PDB entry 7MUS | electron microscopy, 4.60 A resolution (low resolution: residue-level contacts below are approximate; hydrogen-bond / salt-bridge calls are withheld) | chains DG and EG of the 205 polymer chains in the assembly

== Chain DG (and EG) ==
Molecule: IcmE protein
Organism: Legionella pneumophila
Notes: chain EG of this document is another copy of the same molecule, construct and numbering; everything in this record applies to it too
Reference sequence: O53087 (O53087_LEGPN); numbering as in UniProt (aligned over 1-1048)
Amino-acid sequence (1048 residues; numbered 1 to 1048; the number before each row is that of its first residue):
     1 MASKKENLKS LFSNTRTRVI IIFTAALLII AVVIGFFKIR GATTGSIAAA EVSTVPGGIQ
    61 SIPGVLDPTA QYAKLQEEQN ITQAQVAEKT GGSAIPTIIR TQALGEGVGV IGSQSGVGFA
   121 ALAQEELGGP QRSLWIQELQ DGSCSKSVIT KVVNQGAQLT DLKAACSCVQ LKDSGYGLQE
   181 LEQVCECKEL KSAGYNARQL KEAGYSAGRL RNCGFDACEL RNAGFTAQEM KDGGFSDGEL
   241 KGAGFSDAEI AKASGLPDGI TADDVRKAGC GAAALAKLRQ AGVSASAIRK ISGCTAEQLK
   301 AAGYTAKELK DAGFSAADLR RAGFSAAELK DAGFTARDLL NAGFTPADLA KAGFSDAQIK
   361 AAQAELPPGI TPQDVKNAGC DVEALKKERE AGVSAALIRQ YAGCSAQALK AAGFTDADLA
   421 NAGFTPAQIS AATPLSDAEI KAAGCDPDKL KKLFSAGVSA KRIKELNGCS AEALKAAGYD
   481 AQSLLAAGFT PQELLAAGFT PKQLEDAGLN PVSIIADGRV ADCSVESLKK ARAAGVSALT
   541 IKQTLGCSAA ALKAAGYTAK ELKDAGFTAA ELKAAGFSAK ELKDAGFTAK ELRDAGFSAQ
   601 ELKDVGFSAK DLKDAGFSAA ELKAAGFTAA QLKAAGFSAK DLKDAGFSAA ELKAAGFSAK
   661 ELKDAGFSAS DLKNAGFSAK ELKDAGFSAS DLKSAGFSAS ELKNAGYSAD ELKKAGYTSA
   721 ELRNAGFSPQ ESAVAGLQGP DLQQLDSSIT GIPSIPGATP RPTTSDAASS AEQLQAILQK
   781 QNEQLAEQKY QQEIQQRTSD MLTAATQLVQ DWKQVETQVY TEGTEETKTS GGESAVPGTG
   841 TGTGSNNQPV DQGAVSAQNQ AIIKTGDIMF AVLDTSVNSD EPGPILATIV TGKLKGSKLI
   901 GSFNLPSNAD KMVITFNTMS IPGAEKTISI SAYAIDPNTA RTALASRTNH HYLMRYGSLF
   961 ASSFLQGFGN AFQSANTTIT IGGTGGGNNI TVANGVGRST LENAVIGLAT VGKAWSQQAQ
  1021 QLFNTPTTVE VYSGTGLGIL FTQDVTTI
Unresolved in the structure: 1-861, 979-998, 1047-1048

== Chain DG / chain EG interface ==
Residue-residue contacts - 65 pairs, chain DG then chain EG:
  Asp874(DG) - Ile868(EG)
  Asp874(DG) - Ala940(EG)
  Thr875(DG) - Ile935(EG)
  Thr875(DG) - Ala940(EG)
  Ser876(DG) - Ala940(EG)
  Ser876(DG) - Arg941(EG)
  Ser876(DG) - Thr942(EG)
  Val877(DG) - Lys911(EG)
  Val877(DG) - Thr942(EG)
  Asn878(DG) - Asp910(EG)
  Asn878(DG) - Thr942(EG)
  Asp880(DG) - Asp910(EG)
  Asp880(DG) - Lys911(EG)
  Glu881(DG) - Asn904(EG)
  Glu881(DG) - Pro906(EG)
  Glu881(DG) - Lys911(EG)
  Pro882(DG) - Tyr933(EG)
  Gly883(DG) - Tyr933(EG)
  Pro884(DG) - Tyr933(EG)
  Pro884(DG) - Leu1040(EG)
  Pro884(DG) - Thr1042(EG)
  Ile885(DG) - Leu1040(EG)
  Leu886(DG) - Gly866(EG)
  Leu886(DG) - Leu1040(EG)
  Gly896(DG) - Lys864(EG)
  Lys898(DG) - Lys864(EG)
  Lys898(DG) - Thr865(EG)
  Lys898(DG) - Gly866(EG)
  Lys898(DG) - Asp867(EG)
  Ile900(DG) - Thr865(EG)
  Ile900(DG) - Gly866(EG)
  Ile900(DG) - Phe1041(EG)
  Ile900(DG) - Thr1042(EG)
  Thr918(DG) - Thr865(EG)
  Ser920(DG) - Thr865(EG)
  Pro922(DG) - Lys864(EG)
  Glu925(DG) - Ile862(EG)
  Met954(DG) - Tyr952(EG)
  Gln973(DG) - Ser974(EG)
  Ser999(DG) - Phe972(EG)
  Glu1002(DG) - Phe972(EG)
  Glu1002(DG) - Ala975(EG)
  Asn1003(DG) - Phe968(EG)
  Ile1006(DG) - Phe964(EG)
  Ile1006(DG) - Gly967(EG)
  Ile1006(DG) - Phe968(EG)
  Ile1006(DG) - Ala971(EG)
  Gly1007(DG) - Phe964(EG)
  Thr1010(DG) - Ser963(EG)
  Thr1010(DG) - Phe964(EG)
  Thr1010(DG) - Gly967(EG)
  Val1011(DG) - Phe960(EG)
  Val1011(DG) - Ser963(EG)
  Ala1014(DG) - Leu959(EG)
  Trp1015(DG) - Phe960(EG)
  Gln1017(DG) - Gln1020(EG)
  Gln1018(DG) - Gln1020(EG)
  Gln1018(DG) - Phe1023(EG)
  Thr1025(DG) - Asn908(EG)
  Thr1028(DG) - Asp910(EG)
  Glu1030(DG) - Arg941(EG)
  Val1031(DG) - Arg941(EG)
  Tyr1032(DG) - Arg941(EG)
  Ser1033(DG) - Ala940(EG)
  Ser1033(DG) - Arg941(EG)
Interface residues without a listed pair, chain DG (39 interface residues in all): Thr927
Interface residues without a listed pair, chain EG (36 interface residues in all): Thr939, Tyr956, Gln966, Asp1044

== Summary ==
The interface between chain DG and chain EG involves 39 residues on one side and 36 on the other.
Both chains are IcmE protein (Legionella pneumophila). Entry 7MUS (Reconstruction of the Legionella
pneumophila Dot/Icm T4SS 3DVA Map 2) was determined by electron microscopy, deposited together with 7MUC,
7MUD, 7MUE, 7MUQ, 7MUV, 7MUW and 7MUY.
